3NV3 - chain A; structure by X-ray diffraction, 1.57 A resolution.

Chain A:
Protein: Galectin 9 short isoform variant
Organism: Homo sapiens
Notes: fragment: C-terminal carbohydrate recognition domain, residues 186-323
UniProt: Q53FQ0 (Q53FQ0_HUMAN); residue numbers follow UniProt; this construct covers 186-323
Chain sequence (138 residues; each row starts with the number of its first residue):
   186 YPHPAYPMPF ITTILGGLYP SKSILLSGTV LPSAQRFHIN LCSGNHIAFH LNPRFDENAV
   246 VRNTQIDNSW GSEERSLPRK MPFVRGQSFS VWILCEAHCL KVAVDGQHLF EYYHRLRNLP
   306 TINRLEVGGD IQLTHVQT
Unresolved in the structure: 186-187
Ion coordination: Ni2+ near His-320 (its only coordinating residue here)
Reported in the primary citation:
  - binding site for beta-D-galactopyranose: His-235, Asn-237, Arg-239, Asn-248, Trp-255, Glu-258
  - binding site for N-acetylglucosamine: Arg-239, Glu-242, Glu-258
  - contacts within the chain: Arg-221/Asp-241 (hydrogen bond)
  - specificity-determining residues: His-223 (proposed by the authors, not directly observed)

Summary:
The paper reports a binding site for beta-D-galactopyranose at His-235, Asn-237 and Arg-239 among others; a
binding site for N-acetylglucosamine at Arg-239, Glu-242 and Glu-258.
Chain A is Galectin 9 short isoform variant (Homo sapiens); the structure, Crystal structure of human
galectin-9 C-terminal CRD in complex with biantennary oligosaccharide, was determined by X-ray diffraction,
deposited together with 3NV1, 3NV2 and 3NV4.
